PDB entry 6DNS | X-ray diffraction, 2.24 A resolution | chain A

# Chain A
Name: Alpha-1,4-endofucoidanase
Source organism: Mariniflexile fucanivorans
Reference sequence: Q08I46 (Q08I46_9FLAO); numbering as in UniProt (aligned over 1-623)
Sequence (623 residues; row label = number of the first residue in the row):
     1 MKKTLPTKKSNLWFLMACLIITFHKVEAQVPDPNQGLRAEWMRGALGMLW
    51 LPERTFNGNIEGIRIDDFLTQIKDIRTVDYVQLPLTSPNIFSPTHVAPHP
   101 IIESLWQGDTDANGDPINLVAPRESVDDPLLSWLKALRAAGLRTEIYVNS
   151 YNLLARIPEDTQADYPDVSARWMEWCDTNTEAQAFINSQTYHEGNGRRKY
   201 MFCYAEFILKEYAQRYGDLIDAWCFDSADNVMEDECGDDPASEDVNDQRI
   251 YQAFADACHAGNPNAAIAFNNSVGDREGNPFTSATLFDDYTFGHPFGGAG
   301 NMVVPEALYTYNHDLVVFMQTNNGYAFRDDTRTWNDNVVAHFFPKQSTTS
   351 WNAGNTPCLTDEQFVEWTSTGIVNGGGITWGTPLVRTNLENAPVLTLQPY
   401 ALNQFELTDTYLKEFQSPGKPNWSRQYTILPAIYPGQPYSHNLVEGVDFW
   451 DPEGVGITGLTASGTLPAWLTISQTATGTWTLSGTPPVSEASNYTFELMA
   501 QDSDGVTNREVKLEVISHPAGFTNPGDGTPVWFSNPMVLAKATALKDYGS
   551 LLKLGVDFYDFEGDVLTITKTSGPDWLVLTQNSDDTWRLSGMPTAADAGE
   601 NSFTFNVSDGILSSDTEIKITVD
Unresolved in the structure: 1-30, 546, 610, 623
Bound ions: Ca2+ site 1: Thr-77, Asp-79; Ca2+ site 2: Phe-327, Asp-330, Arg-332, Asn-335, Asp-336; Ca2+ site 3: Gly-419, Asp-451, Glu-453, Asp-502, Asp-504; Ca2+ site 4: Gly-528, Asp-560, Glu-562, Asp-564, Asp-609
From the paper describing this entry:
  - catalytic residues: His-294
  - mutagenesis - H294Q: abolished catalytic activity on C. filum and A. nodosum

# Overview
Thr-77 and Asp-79 coordinate Ca2+ site 1. Phe-327, Asp-330, Arg-332, Asn-335 and Asp-336 form the Ca2+ site 2.
The paper reports the catalytic residue His-294; H294Q abolishes catalytic activity on C. filum and A.
nodosum.
Chain A is Alpha-1,4-endofucoidanase (Mariniflexile fucanivorans); the structure, Endo-fucoidan hydrolase
MfFcnA9 from glycoside hydrolase family 107, was determined by X-ray diffraction (same publication as 6DLH,
6DMS and 6M8N).
